PDB entry 1X54 | X-ray diffraction, 1.45 A resolution | chain A

[Chain A]
Protein: Asparaginyl-tRNA synthetase
From: Pyrococcus horikoshii
Notes: EC 6.1.1.22
UniProt: O57980 (SYN_PYRHO); numbering as in UniProt (aligned over 1-434)
Amino-acid sequence (434 residues; each row starts with the number of its first residue):
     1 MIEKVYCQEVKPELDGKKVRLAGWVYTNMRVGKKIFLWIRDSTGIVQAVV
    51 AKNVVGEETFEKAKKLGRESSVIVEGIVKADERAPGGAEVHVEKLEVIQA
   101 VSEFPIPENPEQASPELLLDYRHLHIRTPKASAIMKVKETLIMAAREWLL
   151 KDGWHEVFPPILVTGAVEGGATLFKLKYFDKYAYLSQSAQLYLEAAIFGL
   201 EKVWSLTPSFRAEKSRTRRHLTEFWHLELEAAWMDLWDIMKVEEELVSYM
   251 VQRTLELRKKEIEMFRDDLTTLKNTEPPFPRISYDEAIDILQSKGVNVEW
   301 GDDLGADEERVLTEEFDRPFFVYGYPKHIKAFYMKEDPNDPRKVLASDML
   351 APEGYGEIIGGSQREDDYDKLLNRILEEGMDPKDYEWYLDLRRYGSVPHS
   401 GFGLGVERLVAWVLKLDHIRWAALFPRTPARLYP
Metal / ion sites: Mg2+: Glu357 (together with asnamp)
Residues lining bound ligands: asnamp (4AD; 4-amino-1,4-dioxobutan-2-aminium adenosine-5'-monophosphate): Val167, Glu168, Gln187, Ser188, Gln190, Arg211, Arg219, His220, Leu221, Phe224, His226, Glu228, Tyr333, Glu357, Ile358, Ile359, Gly360, Gly361, Arg364, Gly401, Phe402, Gly403, Leu404, Gly405, Arg408, Ile419

[In short]
Chain A binds asnamp.
Chain A is Asparaginyl-tRNA synthetase (Pyrococcus horikoshii); the structure, Crystal structure of
asparaginyl-tRNA synthetase from Pyrococcus horikoshii complexed with asparaginyl-adenylate, was determined by
X-ray diffraction, deposited together with 1X55 and 1X56.
